PDB entry 7VAV | electron microscopy, 2.80 A resolution | chains D and G of the 12 polymer chains in the assembly

[Chain D]
Protein: V-type ATP synthase beta chain
Organism: Thermus thermophilus HB8
UniProtKB: Q56404 (VATB_THET8); residues 1-478 here = UniProt positions 1-478
Sequence (478 residues; numbered 1 to 478; the number before each row is that of its first residue):
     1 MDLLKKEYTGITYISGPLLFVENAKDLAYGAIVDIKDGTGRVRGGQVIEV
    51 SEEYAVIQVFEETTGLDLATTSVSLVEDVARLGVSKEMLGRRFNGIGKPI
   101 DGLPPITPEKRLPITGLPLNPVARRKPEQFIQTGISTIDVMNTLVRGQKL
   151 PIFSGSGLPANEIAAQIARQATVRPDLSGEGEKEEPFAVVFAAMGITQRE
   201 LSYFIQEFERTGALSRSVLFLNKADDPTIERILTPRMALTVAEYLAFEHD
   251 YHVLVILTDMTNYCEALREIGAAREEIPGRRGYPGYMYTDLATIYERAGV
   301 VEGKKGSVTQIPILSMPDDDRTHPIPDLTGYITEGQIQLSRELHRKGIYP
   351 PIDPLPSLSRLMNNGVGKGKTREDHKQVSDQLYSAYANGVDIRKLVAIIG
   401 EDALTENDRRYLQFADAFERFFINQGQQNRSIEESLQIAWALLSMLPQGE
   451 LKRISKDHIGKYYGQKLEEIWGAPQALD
Not modelled in the structure: 1-4, 475-478

[Chain G]
Protein: V-type ATP synthase subunit D
Organism: Thermus thermophilus HB8
UniProtKB: O87880 (VATD_THET8); numbering as in UniProt (aligned over 1-223)
Sequence (223 residues; row label = number of the first residue in the row):
     1 MSQVSPTRMNLLQRRGQLRLAQKGVDLLKKKRDALVAEFFGLVREAMEAR
    51 KALDQAAKEAYAALLLAQAFDGPEVVAGAALGVPPLEGVEAEVENVWGSK
   101 VPRLKATFPDGALLSPVGTPAYTLEASRAFRRYAEALIRVANTETRLKKI
   151 GEEIKKTTRRVNALEQVVIPGIRAQIRFIQQVLEQREREDTFRLKRIKGK
   201 IEAREAEEEGGRPNPQVEIGAGL
Not modelled in the structure: 1-3, 210-223

[Interface between chain D and chain G]
Residue-residue contacts (12; chain D residue first):
  E275(D) with K198(G), hydrogen bond (backbone-side chain)
  R281(D) with R8(G); E187(G)
  D318(D) with L12(G)
  T322(D) with R15(G), hydrogen bond
  D391(D) with K30(G), salt bridge
  K394(D) with K23(G); L27(G)
  L395(D) with L27(G), hydrophobic; K31(G)
  I398(D) with L27(G), hydrophobic
  I399(D) with W97(G), hydrophobic
Interface residues without a listed pair, chain D (14 interface residues in all): I277, P278, R280, D320, A403
Interface residues without a listed pair, chain G (13 interface residues in all): T191, L194, K195

[Overview]
Chain D and chain G form an interface of 14 and 13 residues respectively; the contacts include 2 hydrogen
bonds and 1 salt bridge. Polar pairs include D391(D)-K30(G), E275(D)-K198(G) and T322(D)-R15(G).
Chain D is V-type ATP synthase beta chain and chain G is V-type ATP synthase subunit D, both from Thermus
thermophilus HB8; the structure, V1EG of V/A-ATPase from Thermus thermophilus at low ATP concentration,
state3, was determined by electron microscopy together with 7VAI, 7VAJ, 7VAK, 7VAL, 7VAM, 7VAN and 11 further
entries from the same study.
